6HW4 - chains M and b of the 28 polymer chains in the assembly; structure by X-ray diffraction, 2.90 A resolution.

[Chain M]
Molecule: Proteasome subunit beta type-7
From: Saccharomyces cerevisiae (strain ATCC 204508 / S288c)
Notes: EC 3.4.25.1
UniProt: P30657 (PSB7_YEAST); residues -12 to 233 here correspond to UniProt positions 21-266 (UniProt number = residue number + 33)
Amino-acid sequence (246 residues; row label = number of the first residue in the row; numbers below 1 keep their minus sign (Thr-12 is residue -12)):
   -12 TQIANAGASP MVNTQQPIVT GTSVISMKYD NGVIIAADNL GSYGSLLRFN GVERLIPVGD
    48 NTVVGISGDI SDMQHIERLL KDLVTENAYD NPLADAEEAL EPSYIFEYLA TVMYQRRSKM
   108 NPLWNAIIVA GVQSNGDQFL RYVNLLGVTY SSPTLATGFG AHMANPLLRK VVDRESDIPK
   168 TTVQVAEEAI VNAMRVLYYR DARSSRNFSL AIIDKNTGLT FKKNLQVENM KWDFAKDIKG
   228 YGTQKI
Not modelled in the structure: -12 to 0

[Chain b]
Molecule: Proteasome subunit beta type-1
From: Saccharomyces cerevisiae (strain ATCC 204508 / S288c)
Notes: EC 3.4.25.1
UniProt: P38624 (PSB1_YEAST); residues 1-196 here correspond to UniProt positions 20-215 (UniProt number = residue number + 19)
Amino-acid sequence (196 residues; row label = number of the first residue in the row):
     1 TSIMAVTFKD GVILGADSRT TTGAYIANRV TDKLTRVHDK IWCCRSGSAA DTQAIADIVQ
    61 YHLELYTSQY GTPSTETAAS VFKELCYENK DNLTAGIIVA GYDDKNKGEV YTIPLGGSVH
   121 KLPYAIAGSG STFIYGYCDK NFRENMSKEE TVDFIKHSLS QAIKWDGSSG GVIRMVVLTA
   181 AGVERLIFYP DEYEQL

[How chain M and chain b interact]
Pairs across the interface (61; chain M residue first):
  Ser32(M) - Trp165(b)
  Ser32(M) - Asp166(b)
  Ser32(M) - Gly167(b)  hydrogen bond (backbone-backbone)
  Leu33(M) - Phe133(b)  hydrophobic
  Leu33(M) - Trp165(b)
  Leu34(M) - Lys164(b)
  Leu34(M) - Trp165(b)  hydrogen bond (backbone-backbone)
  Leu34(M) - Gly167(b)
  Arg35(M) - Trp165(b)
  Phe146(M) - Ala24(b)
  Phe146(M) - Tyr25(b)
  Tyr185(M) - Glu194(b)  hydrogen bond
  Tyr186(M) - Ile26(b)
  Tyr186(M) - Arg29(b)
  Arg187(M) - Ala24(b)
  Arg187(M) - Tyr25(b)
  Arg187(M) - Ile26(b)  hydrogen bond (backbone-backbone)
  Arg187(M) - Ala27(b)  hydrogen bond (side chain-backbone)
  Arg187(M) - Arg29(b)
  Asp188(M) - Ala24(b)
  Asp188(M) - Ile26(b)
  Ala189(M) - Arg19(b)
  Ala189(M) - Ala24(b)  hydrogen bond (backbone-backbone)
  Ala189(M) - Ile26(b)
  Ala189(M) - Gly167(b)
  Arg190(M) - Ala24(b)
  Arg190(M) - Gly167(b)
  Arg193(M) - Asp191(b)  salt bridge
  Arg193(M) - Glu194(b)  salt bridge
  Lys218(M) - Arg29(b)  hydrogen bond (backbone-side chain)
  Trp219(M) - Arg29(b)
  Trp219(M) - Gly171(b)
  Trp219(M) - Val172(b)  hydrophobic
  Trp219(M) - Tyr189(b)
  Trp219(M) - Pro190(b)
  Asp220(M) - Tyr189(b)
  Phe221(M) - Arg29(b)
  Phe221(M) - Val30(b)  hydrophobic
  Ala222(M) - Val30(b)  hydrophobic
  Ala222(M) - Val172(b)  hydrophobic
  Ala222(M) - Arg174(b)  hydrogen bond (backbone-side chain)
  Ala222(M) - Ile187(b)
  Lys223(M) - Ile187(b)
  Lys223(M) - Tyr189(b)
  Ile225(M) - Val30(b)  hydrophobic
  Ile225(M) - Arg174(b)
  Lys226(M) - Asp32(b)
  Gly227(M) - Asp32(b)  hydrogen bond (backbone-side chain)
  Tyr228(M) - Thr35(b)
  Tyr228(M) - Arg45(b)
  Tyr228(M) - Gln53(b)  hydrogen bond (side chain-backbone)
  Tyr228(M) - Ala56(b)
  Tyr228(M) - Asp57(b)  hydrogen bond
  Gln231(M) - Asp32(b)
  Gln231(M) - Leu34(b)
  Gln231(M) - Thr35(b)
  Gln231(M) - Arg36(b)  hydrogen bond (side chain-backbone)
  Gln231(M) - Trp42(b)
  Gln231(M) - Arg185(b)
  Ile233(M) - Trp42(b)
  Ile233(M) - Arg185(b)  hydrogen bond (backbone-side chain)
Interface residues without a listed pair, chain M (26 interface residues in all): Met150, Met217
Interface residues without a listed pair, chain b (34 interface residues in all): Thr21, Asn28, Ile163, Ser168

[In short]
26 residues of chain M face 34 of chain b across their interface, with 13 hydrogen bonds and 2 salt bridges.
Polar contacts include Arg193(M)-Asp191(b), Arg193(M)-Glu194(b) and Tyr185(M)-Glu194(b).
Here chain M is Proteasome subunit beta type-7 and chain b is Proteasome subunit beta type-1, both from
Saccharomyces cerevisiae (strain ATCC 204508 / S288c). Entry 6HW4 (Yeast 20S proteasome in complex with 16)
was determined by X-ray diffraction, deposited together with 6HTB, 6HTC, 6HTD, 6HTP, 6HTR, 6HUB and 30 further
entries.
